PDB entry 7OJ1 | X-ray diffraction, 2.44 A resolution | chain A

== Chain A ==
Protein: Inosine-5'-monophosphate dehydrogenase
Organism: Bacillus subtilis
Notes: EC 1.1.1.205
Sequence (401 residues; row label = number of the first residue in the row; note: 64 numbers in that range are skipped by the numbering (no residue carries them; nothing is unmodelled there)):
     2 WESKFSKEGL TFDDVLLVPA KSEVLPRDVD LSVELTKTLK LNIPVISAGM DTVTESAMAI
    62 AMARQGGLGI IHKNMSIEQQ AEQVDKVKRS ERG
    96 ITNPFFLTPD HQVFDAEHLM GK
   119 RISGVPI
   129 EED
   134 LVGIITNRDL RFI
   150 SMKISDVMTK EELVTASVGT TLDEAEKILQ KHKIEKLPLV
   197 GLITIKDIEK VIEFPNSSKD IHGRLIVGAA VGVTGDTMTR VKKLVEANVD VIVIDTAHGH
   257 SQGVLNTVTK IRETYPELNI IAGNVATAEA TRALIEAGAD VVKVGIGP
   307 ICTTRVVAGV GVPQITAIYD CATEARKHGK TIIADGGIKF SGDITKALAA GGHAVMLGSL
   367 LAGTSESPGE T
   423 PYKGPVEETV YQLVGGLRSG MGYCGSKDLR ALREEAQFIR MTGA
Residues lining bound ligands: bis(adenosine)-5'-tetraphosphate (B4P): Ile-96, Pro-99, Phe-100, Arg-119, Ile-120, Ser-121, Gly-122, Val-123, Pro-124, Ile-137, Thr-139, Asn-140, Arg-141, Asp-142, Thr-158, Glu-161, Leu-162, Val-163, Ile-183, Glu-184, Lys-185, Leu-198, Thr-200, Ile-201, Lys-202, Asp-203, Lys-206
From the paper describing this entry:
  - higher-order assembly contacts with a neighbouring Inosine-5'-monophosphate dehydrogenase: Arg-141, Arg-144
  - binding site for bis(adenosine)-5'-tetraphosphate: Lys-202
  - mutagenesis - R141A/R144A: abolished catalytic activity on bis(adenosine)-5'-tetraphosphate
  - mutagenesis - K202A: decreased growth in response to 51  degC
  - mutagenesis - R141A/R144A: abolished growth in response to 51  degC
  - conformationally variable residues (loop rearrangement): Cys-308
  - mutagenesis - R141A/R144A: abolished binding to Ap4A
  - catalytic residues: Cys-308 (citing earlier work)

== Overview ==
Chain A binds bis(adenosine)-5'-tetraphosphate. The paper reports the catalytic residue Cys-308; R141A/R144A
abolish catalytic activity on bis(adenosine)-5'-tetraphosphate.
Chain A is Inosine-5'-monophosphate dehydrogenase (Bacillus subtilis); the structure, Bacillus subtilis IMPDH
in complex with Ap4A, was determined by X-ray diffraction, deposited together with 7OJ2.
